Entry 3QZ8 (X-ray diffraction, 2.00 A resolution); this record covers chains A and P of the 3 polymer chains in the assembly.

== Chain A ==
Molecule: DNA polymerase IV
Organism: Sulfolobus solfataricus
Notes: EC 2.7.7.7
UniProt: Q97W02 (DPO42_SULSO); residues 1-352 here = UniProt positions 1-352
Sequence (360 residues; row label = number of the first residue in the row):
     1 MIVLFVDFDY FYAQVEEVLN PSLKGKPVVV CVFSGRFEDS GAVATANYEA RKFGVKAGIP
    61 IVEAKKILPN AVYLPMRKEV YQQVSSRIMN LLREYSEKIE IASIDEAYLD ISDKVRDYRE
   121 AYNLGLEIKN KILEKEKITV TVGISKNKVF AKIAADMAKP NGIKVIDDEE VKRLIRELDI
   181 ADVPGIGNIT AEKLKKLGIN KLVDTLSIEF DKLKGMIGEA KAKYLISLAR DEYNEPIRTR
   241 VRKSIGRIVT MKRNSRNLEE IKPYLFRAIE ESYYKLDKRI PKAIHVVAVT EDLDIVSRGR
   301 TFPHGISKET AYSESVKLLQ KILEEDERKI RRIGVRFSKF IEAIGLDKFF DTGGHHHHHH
Not modelled in the structure: 342-360
Sequence notes: expression tag (353-360)
Ion coordination: Ca2+ site 1: Asp7, Phe8, Asp105 (together with 2'-deoxycytidine-5'-triphosphate); Ca2+ site 2: Asp7, Asp105 (together with 2'-deoxycytidine-5'-triphosphate); Ca2+ site 3: Ala181, Ile186
Ligand contacts: 2'-deoxycytidine-5'-triphosphate (DCP): Asp7, Phe8, Asp9, Tyr10, Phe11, Tyr12, Ala44, Thr45, Tyr48, Arg51, Ala57, Ile104, Asp105, Lys159
Curated features (UniProtKB/Swiss-Prot):
  - active site: Glu106
  - binding site (Mg(2+)): Asp7, Asp105
  - site: Tyr12 (Substrate discrimination)
  - mutagenesis: Asp105 to Glu106 (Loss of function), Glu342 to Thr352 (Almost complete loss of interaction with PCNA)
From the paper describing this entry:
  - binding site for the 19-nt DNA strand: Gln82, Ser103, Ile104, Arg240
  - catalytic residues: Asp105 (citing earlier work)

== Chain P ==
Molecule: 13-nt DNA strand
Sequence (13 nucleotides; row label = number of the first residue in the row):
     1 GGCACTGATC AGG

== How chain A and chain P interact ==
Residue-residue contacts (25):
  Ser103(A) with DG13(P), hydrogen bond to the phosphate
  Asp105(A) with DG13(P), phosphate contact
  Glu106(A) with DG13(P), sugar contact
  Lys152(A) with DG13(P), salt bridge to the phosphate
  Pro184(A) with DG12(P), phosphate contact
  Gly185(A) with DA11(P), phosphate contact; DG12(P), hydrogen bond to the phosphate
  Ile186(A) with DA11(P), phosphate contact; DG12(P), hydrogen bond to the phosphate
  Gly187(A) with DA11(P), hydrogen bond to the phosphate; DG12(P), phosphate contact
  Asn188(A) with DA11(P), phosphate contact
  Ile189(A) with DC10(P), phosphate contact; DA11(P), hydrogen bond to the phosphate
  Thr190(A) with DC10(P), phosphate contact; DA11(P), hydrogen bond to the phosphate
  His285(A) with DG7(P), salt bridge to the phosphate
  Val296(A) with DA8(P), phosphate contact
  Ser297(A) with DG7(P), sugar contact; DA8(P), hydrogen bond to the phosphate
  Arg298(A) with DG7(P), phosphate contact; DA8(P), salt bridge to the phosphate
  Gly299(A) with DG7(P), hydrogen bond to the phosphate
  Thr301(A) with DT6(P), phosphate contact
  Lys339(A) with DT6(P), salt bridge to the phosphate
Also at the interface, not in a pair above, chain A (23 interface residues in all): Ile104, Val183, Lys221, Asp294, Ile295
Also at the interface, not in a pair above, chain P (8 interface residues in all): DT9

== In short ==
23 residues of chain A and 8 residues of chain P are in contact, with 8 hydrogen bonds and 4 salt bridges.
Polar pairs include Ser103(A)-DG13(P), Gly185(A)-DG12(P) and Ile186(A)-DG12(P). Bound to chain A:
2'-deoxycytidine-5'-triphosphate. From the paper: the catalytic residue Asp105(A); a binding site for the
19-nt DNA strand at Gln82(A), Ser103(A) and Ile104(A) among others.
Chain A is DNA polymerase IV (Sulfolobus solfataricus) and chain P is a 13-nt DNA strand; the structure, TT-4
ternary complex of Dpo4, was determined by X-ray diffraction, deposited together with 3QZ7.
